2P8O - chains A and B of the 3 polymer chains in the assembly; structure by X-ray diffraction, 1.50 A resolution.

[Chain A]
Name: Chymotrypsin A chain A
Organism: Bos taurus
UniProtKB: P00766 (CTRA_BOVIN); residues 1-13 here = UniProt positions 1-13
Chain sequence (13 residues; row label = number of the first residue in the row):
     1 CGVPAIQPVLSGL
Not modelled in the structure: 11-13

[Chain B]
Name: Chymotrypsin A chain B
Organism: Bos taurus
Notes: EC 3.4.21.1
UniProtKB: P00766 (CTRA_BOVIN); residue numbers follow UniProt; this construct covers 16-146
Chain sequence (131 residues; each row starts with the number of its first residue):
    16 IVNGEEAVPGSWPWQVSLQDKTGFHFCGGSLINENWVVTAAHCGVTTSDV
    66 VVAGEFDQGSSSEKIQKLKIAKVFKNSKYNSLTINNDITLLKLSTAASFS
   116 QTVSAVCLPSASDDFAAGTTCVTTGWGLTRY
Disulfide bonds: C42-C58
Swiss-Prot annotation at these positions:
  - active site (Charge relay system): H57, D102
Reported in the primary citation:
  - catalytic residues: H57, D102
  - contacts within the chain: H57-D102 (hydrogen bond)
  - binding site for sulfate ion: K36, S92

[How chain A and chain B interact]
Contacting residue pairs - 20 pairs, chain A then chain B:
  C1(A) - A120(B)
  C1(A) - V121(B)
  C1(A) - C122(B)  disulfide
  G2(A) - A120(B)  hydrogen bond (backbone-backbone)
  G2(A) - C122(B)
  P4(A) - S26(B)
  P4(A) - P28(B)
  P4(A) - W29(B)  hydrophobic
  A5(A) - Q116(B)
  I6(A) - V23(B)  hydrophobic
  I6(A) - P24(B)
  I6(A) - G25(B)
  I6(A) - S26(B)
  I6(A) - Q116(B)
  I6(A) - T117(B)
  Q7(A) - S26(B)
  P8(A) - S26(B)
  P8(A) - W27(B)  hydrophobic
  V9(A) - V23(B)  hydrophobic
  L10(A) - E20(B)
Other interface residues (no listed pair), chain A (10 interface residues in all): V3
Disulfides between the chains: C1(A)-C122(B)

[Overview]
10 residues of chain A face 13 of chain B across their interface, with 1 disulfide bond and 1 hydrogen bond.
The hydrogen-bonded pair G2(A)-A120(B) is a backbone contact. UniProt lists active-site residues H57(B) and
D102(B) on chain B. The paper reports catalytic residues H57(B) and D102(B); a binding site for sulfate ion at
K36(B) and S92(B).
Here chain A is Chymotrypsin A chain A and chain B is Chymotrypsin A chain B, both from Bos taurus. Entry 2P8O
(Crystal Structure of a Benzohydroxamic Acid/Vanadate complex bound to chymotrypsin A) was determined by X-ray
diffraction.
